9LYP - chains B and i of the 3 polymer chains in the assembly; structure by electron microscopy, 3.60 A resolution.

Chain B:
Protein: Spike glycoprotein
From: Severe acute respiratory syndrome coronavirus 2
UniProt: A0A8A3HA81 (A0A8A3HA81_SARS2); residues 334-527 here correspond to UniProt positions 331-524 (UniProt number = residue number - 3)
Amino-acid sequence (194 residues; each row starts with the number of its first residue):
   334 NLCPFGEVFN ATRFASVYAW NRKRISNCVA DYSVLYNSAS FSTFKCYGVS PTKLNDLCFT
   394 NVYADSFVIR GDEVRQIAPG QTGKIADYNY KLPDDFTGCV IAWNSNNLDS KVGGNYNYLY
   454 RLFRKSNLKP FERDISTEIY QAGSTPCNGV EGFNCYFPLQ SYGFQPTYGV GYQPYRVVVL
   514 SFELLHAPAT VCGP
Disulfide bonds: C336-C361, C379-C432, C391-C525, C480-C488
Covalent attachments: N-acetylglucosamine (NAG) linked to N343

Chain i:
Protein: REGN10987 Fab homologue (Light chain)
From: Homo sapiens
Notes: antibody fragment or engineered binder
Amino-acid sequence (218 residues; each row starts with the number of its first residue):
     1 QSALTQPASV SGSPGQSITI SCTGTSSDVG GYNYVSWYQQ HPGKAPKLMI YDVSKRPSGV
    61 SNRFSGSKSG NTASLTISGL QSEDEADYYC NSLTSISTWV FGGGTKLTVL GRTVAAPSVF
   121 IFPPSDEQLK SGTASVVCLL NNFYPREAKV QWKVDNALQS GNSQESVTEQ DSKDSTYSLS
   181 STLTLSKADY EKHKVYACEV THQGLSSPVT KSFNRGEC
Disulfide bonds: C22-C90, C138-C198

Chain B / chain i interface:
Pairs across the interface (4):
  N440(B) - D52(i)  hydrogen bond
  P499(B) - Y34(i)  hydrogen bond (backbone-side chain)
  T500(B) - Y32(i)  hydrogen bond (backbone-side chain)
  Q506(B) - Y34(i)
Interface residues without a listed pair, chain B (6 interface residues in all): N439, V445
Interface residues without a listed pair, chain i (6 interface residues in all): K55, L93, W99

Overview:
The chain B/chain i interface involves 6 residues from each chain; the contacts include 3 hydrogen bonds.
Among the polar pairs are N440(B)-D52(i), P499(B)-Y34(i) and T500(B)-Y32(i). Covalently linked
N-acetylglucosamine: at N343(B).
Here chain B is Spike glycoprotein (Severe acute respiratory syndrome coronavirus 2) and chain i is REGN10987
Fab homologue (Light chain) (Homo sapiens). Entry 9LYP (Alpha SARS-CoV-2 spike protein RBD-down in complex
with REGN10987 Fab homologue (local refinement)) was determined by electron microscopy, deposited together
with 9LYO.
